PDB entry 7XF3 | X-ray diffraction, 1.91 A resolution | chains A and C of the 3 polymer chains in the assembly

[Chain A]
Name: MHC class I antigen
Organism: Homo sapiens
UniProt: F4NBQ1 (F4NBQ1_HUMAN); residues 1-274 here correspond to UniProt positions 25-298 (UniProt number = residue number + 24)
Sequence (276 residues; numbered 1 to 276; the number before each row is that of its first residue):
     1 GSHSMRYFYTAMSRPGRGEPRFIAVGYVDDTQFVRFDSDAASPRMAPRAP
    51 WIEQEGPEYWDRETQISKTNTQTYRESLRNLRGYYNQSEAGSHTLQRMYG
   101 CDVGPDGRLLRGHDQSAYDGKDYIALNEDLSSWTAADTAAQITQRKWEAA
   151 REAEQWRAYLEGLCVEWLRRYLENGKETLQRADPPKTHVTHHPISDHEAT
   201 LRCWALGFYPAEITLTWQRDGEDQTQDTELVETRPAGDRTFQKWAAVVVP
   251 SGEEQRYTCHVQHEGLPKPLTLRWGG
Disulfides: C101-C164, C203-C259
Construct notes: expression tag (275-276)

[Chain C]
Name: 9-mer peptide from Matrix protein 1
UniProt: Q71UK7 (M1_INBYA); residues 1-9 here correspond to UniProt positions 58-66 (UniProt number = residue number + 57)
Sequence (9 residues; numbered 1 to 9; the number before each row is that of its first residue):
     1 ALIGASICF

[Chain A / chain C interface]
Pairs across the interface - 45 pairs, chain A then chain C:
  Y7(A) with A1(C), hydrogen bond (side chain-backbone); L2(C), hydrophobic
  Y9(A) with L2(C)
  M45(A) with L2(C), hydrophobic
  R62(A) with A1(C); L2(C), hydrogen bond (side chain-backbone); G4(C)
  E63(A) with A1(C); L2(C), hydrogen bond (side chain-backbone)
  I66(A) with L2(C), hydrophobic; I3(C); A5(C)
  S67(A) with L2(C)
  T69(A) with A5(C)
  N70(A) with A5(C); S6(C), hydrogen bond (side chain-backbone)
  T73(A) with S6(C), hydrogen bond (side chain-backbone); C8(C)
  Y74(A) with S6(C), hydrogen bond; F9(C), hydrophobic
  E76(A) with C8(C)
  S77(A) with C8(C); F9(C), hydrogen bond (side chain-backbone)
  N80(A) with C8(C); F9(C), hydrogen bond (side chain-backbone)
  Y84(A) with F9(C), hydrogen bond (side chain-backbone)
  R97(A) with S6(C); F9(C)
  Y99(A) with L2(C); I3(C), hydrogen bond (side chain-backbone)
  S116(A) with F9(C)
  Y123(A) with F9(C), hydrophobic
  T143(A) with F9(C), hydrogen bond (side chain-backbone)
  K146(A) with F9(C), hydrogen bond (side chain-backbone)
  W147(A) with I7(C); C8(C), hydrogen bond (side chain-backbone); F9(C), hydrophobic
  A150(A) with I7(C), hydrophobic
  E152(A) with I7(C)
  W156(A) with I3(C), hydrophobic
  Y159(A) with A1(C), hydrogen bond (side chain-backbone); L2(C); I3(C), hydrophobic
  W167(A) with A1(C)
  Y171(A) with A1(C), hydrogen bond (side chain-backbone)
Also at the interface, not in a pair above, chain A (33 interface residues in all): M5, Y59, L95, I124, Q155

[Summary]
The interface between chain A and chain C involves 33 residues on one side and 9 on the other, with 15
hydrogen bonds. Polar pairs include Y7(A)-A1(C), R62(A)-L2(C) and E63(A)-L2(C).
Here chain A is MHC class I antigen (Homo sapiens) and chain C is a 9-mer peptide from Matrix protein 1. Entry
7XF3 (The structure of HLA-B*1501/BM58-66AF9) was determined by X-ray diffraction.
